8IFG - chains A and D of the 7 polymer chains in the assembly; structure by electron microscopy, 3.20 A resolution.

[Chain A]
Protein: Paired amphipathic helix protein pst2
Source organism: Schizosaccharomyces pombe (strain 972 / ATCC 24843)
Reference sequence: O13919 (PST2_SCHPO); residue numbers follow UniProt; this construct covers 1-1075
Sequence (1075 residues; each row starts with the number of its first residue):
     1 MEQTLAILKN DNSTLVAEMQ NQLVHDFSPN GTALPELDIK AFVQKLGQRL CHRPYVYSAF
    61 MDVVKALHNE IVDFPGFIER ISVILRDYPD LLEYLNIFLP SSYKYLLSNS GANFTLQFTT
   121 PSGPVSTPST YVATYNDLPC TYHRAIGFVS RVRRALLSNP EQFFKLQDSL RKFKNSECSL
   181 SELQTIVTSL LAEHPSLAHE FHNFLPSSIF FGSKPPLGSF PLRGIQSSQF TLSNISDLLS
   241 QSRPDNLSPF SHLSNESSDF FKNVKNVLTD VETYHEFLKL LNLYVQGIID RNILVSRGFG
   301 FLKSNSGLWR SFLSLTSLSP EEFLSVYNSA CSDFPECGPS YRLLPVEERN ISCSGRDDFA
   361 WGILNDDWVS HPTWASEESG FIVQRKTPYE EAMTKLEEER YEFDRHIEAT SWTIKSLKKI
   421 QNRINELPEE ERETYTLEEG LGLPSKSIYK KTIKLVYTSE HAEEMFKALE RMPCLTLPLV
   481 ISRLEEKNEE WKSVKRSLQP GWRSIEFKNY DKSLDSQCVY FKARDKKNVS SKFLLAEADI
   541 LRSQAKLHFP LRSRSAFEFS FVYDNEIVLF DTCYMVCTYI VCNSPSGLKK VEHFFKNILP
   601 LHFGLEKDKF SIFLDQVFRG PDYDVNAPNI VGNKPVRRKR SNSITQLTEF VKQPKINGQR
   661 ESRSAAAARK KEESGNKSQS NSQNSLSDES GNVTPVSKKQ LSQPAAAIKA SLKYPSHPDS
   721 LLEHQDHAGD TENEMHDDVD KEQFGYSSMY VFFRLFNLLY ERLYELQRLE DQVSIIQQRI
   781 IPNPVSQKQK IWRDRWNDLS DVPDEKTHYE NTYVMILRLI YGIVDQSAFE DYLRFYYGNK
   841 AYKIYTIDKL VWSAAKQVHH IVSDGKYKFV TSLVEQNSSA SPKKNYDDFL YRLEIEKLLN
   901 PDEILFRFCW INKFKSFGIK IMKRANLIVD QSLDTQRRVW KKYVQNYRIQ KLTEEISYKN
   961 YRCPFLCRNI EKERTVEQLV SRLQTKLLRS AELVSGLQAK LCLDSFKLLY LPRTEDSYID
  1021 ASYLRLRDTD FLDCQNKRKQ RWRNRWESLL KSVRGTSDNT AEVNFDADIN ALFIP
Disordered / not traced: 1-35, 108-111, 247-254, 622-704, 878-889, 1022-1075
Swiss-Prot annotation at these positions:
  - modified residue (Phosphoserine): S641, S643

[Chain D]
Protein: Chromatin modification-related protein eaf3
Source organism: Schizosaccharomyces pombe (strain 972 / ATCC 24843)
Reference sequence: O13953 (EAF3_SCHPO); residues 1-337 here = UniProt positions 1-337
Sequence (337 residues; numbered 1 to 337; the number before each row is that of its first residue):
     1 MAVSYKVNER VLCFHGPLLY EAKIVDTEMK GDVTTYLIHY KGWKNSWDEW VEQDRILQWT
    61 EENLKTQKEL KNAAISTRQK PTSKKSASST SKHDSTGVKT SGKRSRESST VTVDGDSHEL
   121 PSRIKTQKSE SPIPQQVKRD GTTDAKNEET TKPENNEKDD FEEEPPLPKH KISVPDVLKL
   181 WLVDDWENIT KNQQLIAIPR NPTVRAAIAA FRESKISHLN NEIDVDVFEQ AMAGLVIYFN
   241 KCLGNMLLYR FERQQYLEIR QQYPDTEMCD LYGVEHLIRL FVSLPELIDR TNMDSQSIEC
   301 LLNYIEEFLK YLVLHKDEYF IKEYQNAPPN YRSLVGV
Disordered / not traced: 1-169

[Chain A / chain D interface]
Residue-residue contacts - 9 pairs, chain A then chain D:
  R342(A) with N326(D)
  L343(A) with N326(D)
  P345(A) with N326(D)
  E347(A) with Q325(D)
  E348(A) with P328(D)
  W374(A) with Q193(D), hydrogen bond (backbone-side chain); A327(D); P329(D), hydrophobic; R332(D)
Interface residues without a listed pair, chain A (7 interface residues in all): V369
Interface residues without a listed pair, chain D (8 interface residues in all): N192

[In short]
The interface between chain A and chain D involves 7 residues on one side and 8 on the other, with 1 hydrogen
bond. Its one hydrogen-bonded contact is W374(A)-Q193(D).
Here chain A is Paired amphipathic helix protein pst2 and chain D is Chromatin modification-related protein
eaf3, both from Schizosaccharomyces pombe (strain 972 / ATCC 24843). Entry 8IFG (Cryo-EM structure of the
Clr6S (Clr6-HDAC) complex from S. pombe) was determined by electron microscopy.
